Entry 8ZNO (electron microscopy, 3.02 A resolution); this record covers chains D and J of the 20 polymer chains in the assembly.

# Chain D
Protein: Cytochrome c domain-containing protein
Organism: Arachis hypogaea
UniProtKB: A0A445B1W5 (A0A445B1W5_ARAHY); residues 66-307 here correspond to UniProt positions 63-304 (UniProt number = residue number - 3)
Chain sequence (242 residues; row label = number of the first residue in the row):
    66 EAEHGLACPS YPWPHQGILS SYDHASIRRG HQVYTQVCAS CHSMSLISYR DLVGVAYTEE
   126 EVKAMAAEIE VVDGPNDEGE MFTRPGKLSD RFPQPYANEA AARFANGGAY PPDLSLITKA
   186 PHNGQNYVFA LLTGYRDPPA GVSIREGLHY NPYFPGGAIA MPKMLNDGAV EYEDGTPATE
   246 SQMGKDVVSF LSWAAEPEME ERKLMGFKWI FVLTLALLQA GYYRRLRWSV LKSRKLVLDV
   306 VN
Sequence notes: conflict Gln81 (Asn78 in A0A445B1W5), Glu125 (Asp122 in A0A445B1W5), Pro186 (Arg183 in A0A445B1W5), Ser246 (Ala243 in A0A445B1W5)
Metal / ion sites: heme c Fe near His107 (its only coordinating residue here)
Small-molecule neighbours:
  - 1,2-Distearoyl-sn-glycerophosphoethanolamine (3PE): Phe272, Ile275, Phe276
  - heme c (HEC): Val102, Cys103, Cys106, His107, Asn171, Ala174, Tyr175, Pro176, Pro177, Ile182, Tyr192, Val193, Leu196, Leu197, Phe219, Ile224, Ala225, Met226, Pro227, Met229, Leu230, Val252

# Chain J
Protein: Complex III subunit 9
Organism: Arachis hypogaea
UniProtKB: A0A445CQN5 (A0A445CQN5_ARAHY); residue numbers follow UniProt; this construct covers 10-69
Chain sequence (60 residues; each row starts with the number of its first residue):
    10 GGIFEALYKV LMRRNSVYVT FVIAGAFVGE RAVDYGVHKL WEHNNVGKRY EDISVLGQRQ

# Chain D / chain J interface
Residue-residue contacts (35; chain D residue first):
  Pro79(D) with Lys57(J), hydrogen bond (backbone-side chain)
  Leu84(D) with Leu49(J), hydrophobic; Trp50(J); Asn53(J), hydrogen bond (backbone-side chain)
  Ser85(D) with Trp50(J); Asn54(J)
  Ser86(D) with Trp50(J); Asn54(J), hydrogen bond; Lys57(J)
  Tyr87(D) with Lys57(J)
  Asp88(D) with Lys57(J)
  His89(D) with Lys57(J); Arg58(J); Tyr59(J)
  Ala90(D) with Ile62(J)
  Arg93(D) with Val64(J), hydrogen bond (side chain-backbone); Leu65(J)
  Gly119(D) with Tyr59(J)
  Ala121(D) with Ile62(J)
  Tyr122(D) with Tyr59(J), hydrogen bond (backbone-side chain)
  Thr123(D) with Tyr59(J); Leu65(J)
  Glu126(D) with Leu65(J); Gly66(J); Gln67(J); Arg68(J), hydrogen bond (side chain-backbone)
  Met130(D) with Arg68(J)
  Glu133(D) with Arg68(J), salt bridge
  Glu238(D) with Val64(J); Gln67(J)
  Leu269(D) with Trp50(J), hydrophobic
  Phe272(D) with Val46(J), hydrophobic
  Lys273(D) with Glu39(J), salt bridge; Val42(J); Asp43(J)
Also at the interface, not in a pair above, chain D (23 interface residues in all): Val120, Glu265, Trp274
Also at the interface, not in a pair above, chain J (18 interface residues in all): His47

# In short
23 residues of chain D and 18 residues of chain J are in contact; the contacts include 6 hydrogen bonds and 2
salt bridges. Polar contacts include Glu133(D)-Arg68(J), Lys273(D)-Glu39(J) and Pro79(D)-Lys57(J). Bound to
chain D: 1,2-Distearoyl-sn-glycerophosphoethanolamine and heme c.
Chain D is Cytochrome c domain-containing protein and chain J is Complex III subunit 9, both from Arachis
hypogaea; the structure, Cryo-EM structure of Arachis hypogaea bc1 complex, was determined by electron
microscopy.
